3S8J - chain A; structure by X-ray diffraction, 2.60 A resolution.

Chain A:
Protein: Latex serine proteinase inhibitor
From: Carica papaya
Reference sequence: P80691 (LSPI_CARPA); residues 1-184 here = UniProt positions 1-184
Sequence (184 residues; each row starts with the number of its first residue):
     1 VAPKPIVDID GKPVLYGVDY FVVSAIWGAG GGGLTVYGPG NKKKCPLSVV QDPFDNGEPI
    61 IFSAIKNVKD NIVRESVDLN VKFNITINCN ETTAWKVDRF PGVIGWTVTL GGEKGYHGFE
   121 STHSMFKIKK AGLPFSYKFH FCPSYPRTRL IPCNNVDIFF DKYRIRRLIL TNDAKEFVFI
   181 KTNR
Disordered / not traced: 1, 184
Cystine bridges: Cys45-Cys89, Cys142-Cys153
Covalently attached groups: N-acetylglucosamine (NAG) linked to Asn84
Sequence notes: conflict Arg74 (Phe in P80691)
UniProt features mapped onto this chain:
  - glycosylation (N-linked (GlcNAc...) asparagine): Asn84, Asn90
What the authors report for this chain:
  - post-translational modification sites: Asn84, Asn90
  - binding site for N-acetylglucosamine: Asn84
  - contacts within the chain: Tyr16-Ala64 (hydrophobic contact), Tyr16-Val68 (hydrophobic contact)

Overview:
N-acetylglucosamine is covalently linked to Asn84. The paper reports a binding site for N-acetylglucosamine at
Asn84; modification sites Asn84 and Asn90.
Chain A is Latex serine proteinase inhibitor (Carica papaya); the structure, Crystal structure of a papaya
latex serine protease inhibitor (PPI) at 2.6A resolution, was determined by X-ray diffraction.
